9B7N - chains A and C of the 8 polymer chains in the assembly; structure by electron microscopy, 3.02 A resolution.

[Chain A (and C)]
Protein: Capsid protein VP1
Organism: Adeno-associated virus
Notes: chain C of this document is another copy of the same molecule, construct and numbering; everything in this record applies to it too
UniProt: Q6JC22 (Q6JC22_9VIRU); residues 203-736 here = UniProt positions 203-736
Chain sequence (534 residues; numbered 203 to 736; the number before each row is that of its first residue):
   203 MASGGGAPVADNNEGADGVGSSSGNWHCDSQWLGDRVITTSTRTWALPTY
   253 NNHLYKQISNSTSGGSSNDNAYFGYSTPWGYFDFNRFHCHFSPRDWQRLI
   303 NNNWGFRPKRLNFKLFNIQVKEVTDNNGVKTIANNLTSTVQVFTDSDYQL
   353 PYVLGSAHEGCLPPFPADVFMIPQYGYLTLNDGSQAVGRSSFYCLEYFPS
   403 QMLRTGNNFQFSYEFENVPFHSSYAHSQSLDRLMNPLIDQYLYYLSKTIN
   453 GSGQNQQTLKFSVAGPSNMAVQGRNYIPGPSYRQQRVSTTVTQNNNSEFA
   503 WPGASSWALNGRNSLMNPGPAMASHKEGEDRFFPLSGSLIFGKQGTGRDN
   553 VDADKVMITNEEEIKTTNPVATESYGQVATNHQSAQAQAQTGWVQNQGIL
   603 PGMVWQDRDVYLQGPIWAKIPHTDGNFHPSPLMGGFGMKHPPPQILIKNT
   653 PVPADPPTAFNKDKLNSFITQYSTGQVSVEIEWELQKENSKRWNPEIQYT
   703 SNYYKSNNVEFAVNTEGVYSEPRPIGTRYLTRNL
Unresolved in the structure: 203-239, 293-306, 326-333, 428-474, 686-736 (chain C: 203-218, 326-333, 654-668)
From the paper describing this entry:
  - mutagenesis - Q588R: abolished binding to Fab1-1

[Interface between chain A and chain C]
Residue-residue contacts - 249 pairs, chain A then chain C:
  Ile260(A) with Pro438(C), hydrophobic
  Asp271(A) with Arg434(C), hydrogen bond (backbone-side chain)
  Asn272(A) with Arg434(C); Asn470(C); Met471(C), hydrogen bond (side chain-backbone); Ala472(C), hydrogen bond (side chain-backbone)
  Ala273(A) with Arg434(C), hydrogen bond (backbone-side chain)
  Tyr274(A) with Arg434(C); Met471(C), hydrophobic
  Ser278(A) with Leu439(C)
  Tyr283(A) with Asn437(C), hydrogen bond
  Arg288(A) with Tyr443(C)
  Asp349(A) with Asn691(C)
  Gln351(A) with Asn691(C), hydrogen bond (side chain-backbone); Lys693(C); Asn735(C), hydrogen bond (backbone-side chain)
  Leu352(A) with Asn735(C)
  Pro353(A) with Gln430(C); Asn735(C)
  Tyr354(A) with Leu435(C)
  Val355(A) with Asn437(C)
  Gly357(A) with Asn477(C), hydrogen bond (backbone-side chain)
  Ser358(A) with Leu435(C); Met436(C); Gln442(C), hydrogen bond (backbone-side chain)
  Ala359(A) with Gln442(C); Tyr443(C), hydrogen bond (backbone-backbone)
  His360(A) with Met436(C); Asn437(C), hydrogen bond (side chain-backbone); Ile440(C); Asp441(C); Tyr443(C)
  Glu361(A) with Ile440(C); Asp441(C), hydrogen bond (backbone-backbone); Tyr443(C)
  Pro375(A) with Ile440(C), hydrophobic
  Gln376(A) with Asn437(C), hydrogen bond (backbone-side chain); Leu439(C)
  Tyr377(A) with Leu439(C)
  Gly378(A) with Asn437(C); Pro438(C)
  Tyr379(A) with Pro438(C)
  Leu380(A) with Gln430(C), hydrogen bond (backbone-side chain); Arg434(C); Met436(C), hydrophobic; Pro438(C), hydrophobic; Met471(C), hydrophobic
  Thr381(A) with Ser429(C), hydrogen bond (side chain-backbone)
  Leu382(A) with His428(C); Ser429(C), hydrogen bond (backbone-backbone); Gln430(C); Ser431(C); Thr568(C)
  Asp384(A) with Glu529(C)
  Gly390(A) with Arg694(C); Ile699(C)
  Arg391(A) with Ala427(C); Glu564(C), salt bridge; Arg694(C), hydrogen bond (backbone-side chain); Ile699(C); Thr733(C)
  Ser392(A) with Arg694(C), hydrogen bond (backbone-side chain); Asn696(C), hydrogen bond (backbone-side chain)
  Ser393(A) with Ser429(C); Arg694(C), hydrogen bond; Asn696(C); Thr733(C)
  Phe394(A) with Arg694(C); Trp695(C), hydrogen bond (backbone-backbone); Asn696(C), hydrogen bond (backbone-side chain)
  Tyr395(A) with Lys693(C); Arg694(C); Asn735(C), hydrogen bond
  Tyr399(A) with Lys693(C), hydrogen bond (backbone-side chain)
  Phe400(A) with Lys693(C)
  Pro482(A) with Leu602(C), hydrophobic; Pro603(C)
  Tyr484(A) with Gly578(C); Gln579(C), hydrogen bond (side chain-backbone); Val580(C); Gln599(C)
  Arg485(A) with Ala581(C), hydrogen bond (backbone-backbone); Thr582(C), hydrogen bond (side chain-backbone); Asn583(C); His584(C), hydrogen bond
  Gln486(A) with Ala581(C)
  Gln487(A) with Ala581(C); Asn583(C), hydrogen bond; His584(C); Gln585(C), hydrogen bond (side chain-backbone); Ala591(C); Gln592(C)
  Arg488(A) with His584(C), hydrogen bond; Gln585(C), hydrogen bond (backbone-side chain)
  Val493(A) with Gln459(C); Thr460(C); Leu461(C), hydrophobic
  Gln495(A) with Ser586(C); Ala587(C), hydrogen bond (backbone-backbone)
  Asn496(A) with Gln459(C), hydrogen bond (backbone-side chain); Leu461(C); Gln585(C)
  Asn497(A) with Gln459(C); Ser586(C), hydrogen bond (side chain-backbone); Ala587(C); Ala589(C), hydrogen bond (side chain-backbone); Gln590(C)
  Asn498(A) with Ile451(C); Gly455(C), hydrogen bond (side chain-backbone); Asn457(C); Gln458(C), hydrogen bond (side chain-backbone); Gln459(C), hydrogen bond (side chain-backbone)
  Ser499(A) with Thr450(C), hydrogen bond (backbone-side chain); Ile451(C)
  Glu500(A) with Ser448(C); Lys449(C); Thr450(C), hydrogen bond (side chain-backbone); Ile451(C), hydrogen bond (side chain-backbone)
  Phe501(A) with Thr450(C), hydrogen bond (backbone-side chain); Gln585(C); Ala591(C), hydrophobic
  Ala502(A) with Leu447(C); Ser448(C); Thr450(C)
  Pro504(A) with Thr593(C)
  Gly505(A) with Thr593(C)
  Ala506(A) with Thr593(C)
  Ser507(A) with Gln579(C); Val580(C); Ala581(C)
  Ser508(A) with Gly578(C); Gln579(C), hydrogen bond (backbone-backbone)
  Trp509(A) with Asp433(C); Arg476(C); Ile479(C); Pro480(C); Tyr577(C)
  Ala510(A) with Tyr577(C), hydrogen bond (backbone-backbone)
  Leu511(A) with Leu432(C), hydrophobic; Lys567(C); Thr568(C); Asn570(C)
  Asn512(A) with Lys528(C); Glu529(C), hydrogen bond (side chain-backbone); Lys567(C)
  Gly513(A) with Lys528(C)
  Arg514(A) with Ser431(C); Asp433(C), salt bridge; Arg434(C)
  Asn515(A) with Ala472(C)
  Ser516(A) with Asp433(C); Ala472(C); Arg476(C)
  Leu517(A) with Ala472(C), hydrogen bond (backbone-backbone); Val473(C)
  Met518(A) with Ile479(C), hydrophobic
  Asn519(A) with Val473(C); Gln474(C); Gly475(C); Arg476(C), hydrogen bond (backbone-backbone)
  Pro520(A) with Arg476(C)
  Phe535(A) with Leu461(C), hydrophobic
  Leu541(A) with Leu444(C), hydrophobic
  Ile542(A) with Leu444(C); Tyr445(C), hydrogen bond (backbone-backbone); Phe463(C), hydrophobic
  Phe543(A) with Tyr443(C), hydrophobic
  Gly544(A) with Tyr445(C)
  Thr548(A) with Tyr445(C)
  Gly549(A) with Tyr445(C), hydrogen bond (backbone-side chain)
  Arg550(A) with Asp441(C), salt bridge; Ser464(C); Val465(C), hydrogen bond (backbone-backbone)
  Asp551(A) with Phe463(C)
  Asn552(A) with Ser448(C), hydrogen bond; Lys449(C); Lys462(C); Phe463(C), hydrogen bond (backbone-backbone); Ser464(C), hydrogen bond
  Val553(A) with Leu461(C); Lys462(C); Phe463(C), hydrogen bond (backbone-backbone)
  Asp554(A) with Leu461(C); Lys462(C), salt bridge
  Ala555(A) with Leu461(C); Phe463(C), hydrophobic
  Val558(A) with Tyr445(C), hydrophobic; Phe463(C), hydrophobic
  Ile560(A) with Phe463(C), hydrophobic
  Thr574(A) with His584(C), hydrogen bond (backbone-side chain)
  Glu575(A) with His584(C), salt bridge
  Gln597(A) with Val580(C); Ala581(C); Thr582(C)
  Asn598(A) with Val596(C); Asn598(C); Gln599(C), hydrogen bond
  Gln599(A) with Leu602(C)
  Gly600(A) with Ile601(C)
  Ile601(A) with Ile601(C), hydrogen bond (backbone-backbone); Pro603(C)
  Pro617(A) with Tyr443(C)
  Ala620(A) with Asn477(C)
  Lys621(A) with Tyr478(C); Leu736(C)
  Ile622(A) with Tyr478(C)
  Pro623(A) with Tyr478(C); Leu736(C), hydrophobic
  His624(A) with Tyr426(C); His428(C), hydrogen bond (backbone-side chain); Gln608(C); Arg734(C); Leu736(C)
  Thr625(A) with His428(C); Thr569(C); Val606(C); Trp607(C); Gln608(C); Leu736(C)
  Asp626(A) with Ser424(C), hydrogen bond; Trp607(C), hydrogen bond (backbone-backbone); Gln608(C); Asp609(C), hydrogen bond (side chain-backbone); His630(C); Arg730(C), salt bridge
  Gly627(A) with Val606(C); Trp607(C), hydrogen bond (backbone-backbone); His630(C)
  Asn628(A) with Met605(C); Val606(C); Trp607(C)
  Phe629(A) with Ile601(C), hydrophobic; Pro603(C); Gly604(C), hydrogen bond (backbone-backbone); Met605(C), hydrogen bond (backbone-backbone); Trp607(C); Phe629(C), hydrophobic
  His630(A) with Pro603(C); Gly604(C), hydrogen bond (backbone-backbone)
  Pro631(A) with Tyr478(C), hydrogen bond (backbone-side chain)
  Pro633(A) with Asn477(C); Tyr478(C)
  Leu634(A) with Arg476(C); Asn477(C), hydrogen bond (backbone-backbone); Ile479(C), hydrophobic; Pro603(C)
  Met635(A) with Leu444(C), hydrophobic; Gly475(C); Asn477(C), hydrogen bond (backbone-side chain)
Also at the interface, not in a pair above, chain A (121 interface residues in all): Tyr277, Asn383, Val389, Cys396, Val489, Ser490, Thr494, Trp503, Pro522, Leu537, Trp607, Gln615, Gly616, Ser632, Gly639
Also at the interface, not in a pair above, chain C (104 interface residues in all): Gln456, Pro468, Ser469, Glu565, Pro571, Val572, Ser576, Gln588, Gly600

[Overview]
121 residues of chain A and 104 residues of chain C are in contact, with 69 hydrogen bonds and 6 salt bridges.
Polar pairs include Arg391(A)-Glu564(C), Arg514(A)-Asp433(C) and Arg550(A)-Asp441(C). The paper reports that
Q588R of chain A abolishes binding to Fab1-1.
Chain A and chain C are both Capsid protein VP1 (Adeno-associated virus); the structure, Fab2-4 in complex
with the capsid of Adeno-associated virus type 9, was determined by electron microscopy (same publication as
9B6N, 9B6O, 9B6Q, 9B6R, 9B6S, 9B6T and 9 further entries).
